8Z6R - chains F and G of the 9 polymer chains in the assembly; structure by electron microscopy, 2.87 A resolution.

# Chain F
Name: CYFN1006-1 light chain
Source organism: Homo sapiens
Chain sequence (215 residues; row label = number of the first residue in the row; note: 18 numbers in that range are skipped by the numbering (no residue carries them; nothing is unmodelled there)):
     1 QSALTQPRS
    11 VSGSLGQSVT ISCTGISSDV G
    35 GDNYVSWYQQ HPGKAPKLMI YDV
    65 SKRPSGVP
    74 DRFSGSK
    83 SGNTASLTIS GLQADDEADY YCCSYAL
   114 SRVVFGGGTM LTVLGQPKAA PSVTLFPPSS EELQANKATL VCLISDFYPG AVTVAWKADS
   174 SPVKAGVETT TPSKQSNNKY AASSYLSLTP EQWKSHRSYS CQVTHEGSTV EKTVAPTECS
Unresolved in the structure: 1, 131-132, 172-173, 177-178, 210-211, 220-233
Disulfide bonds: Cys23-Cys104, Cys155-Cys214

# Chain G
Name: CYFN1006-1 heavy chain
Source organism: Homo sapiens
Chain sequence (451 residues; row label = number of the first residue in the row; note: 8 numbers in that range are skipped by the numbering (no residue carries them; nothing is unmodelled there)):
     1 QMQLVQSGA
    11 EVKKPGESLK ISCKGSGYTF
    35 SYYWIGWVRQ MPGKGLEWMG IIYPG
    62 DSDTRYSPSF Q
    74 GQVTISADKS ISTAYLHWSS LKASDTAMYY CARQGDLG
  112A D
   112 WILLGYWGQG TLVTVSSAST KGPSVFPLAP SSKSTSGGTA ALGCLVKDYF PEPVTVSWNS
   172 GALTSGVHTF PAVLQSSGLY SLSSVVTVPS SSLGTQTYIC NVNHKPSNTK VDKKVEPKSC
   232 DKTHTCPPCP APELLGGPSV FLFPPKPKDT LMISRTPEVT CVVVDVSHED PEVKFNWYVD
   292 GVEVHNAKTK PREEQYNSTY RVVSVLTVLH QDWLNGKEYK CKVSNKALPA PIEKTISKAK
   352 GQPREPQVYT LPPSRDELTK NQVSLTCLVK GFYPSDIAVE WESNGQPENN YKTTPPVLDS
   412 DGSFFLYSKL TVDKSRWQQG NVFSCSVMHE ALHNHYTQKS LSLSPGK
Unresolved in the structure: 1-4, 140-143, 147-150, 200-208, 227-458
Disulfide bonds: Cys155-Cys211

# Chain F / chain G interface
Contacting residue pairs (56; chain F residue first):
  Ser40(F) - Leu114(G)
  Tyr42(F) - Leu114(G)
  Tyr42(F) - Leu115(G)
  Tyr42(F) - Trp118(G)
  Gln44(F) - Gln44(G)  hydrogen bond
  Gln44(F) - Leu50(G)
  Gln44(F) - Tyr103(G)  hydrogen bond
  Lys48(F) - Tyr103(G)
  Ala49(F) - Gly119(G)
  Pro50(F) - Tyr103(G)
  Pro50(F) - Trp118(G)
  Leu52(F) - Leu110(G)  hydrophobic
  Leu52(F) - Leu114(G)  hydrophobic
  Leu52(F) - Leu115(G)
  Leu52(F) - Gly116(G)
  Tyr55(F) - Leu110(G)  hydrogen bond (side chain-backbone)
  Tyr55(F) - Gly111(G)
  Tyr103(F) - Gln44(G)
  Tyr107(F) - Ile113(G)  hydrophobic
  Tyr107(F) - Leu114(G)  hydrophobic
  Ser114(F) - Trp112(G)
  Val116(F) - Trp52(G)  hydrophobic
  Val116(F) - Ile113(G)  hydrophobic
  Phe118(F) - Leu50(G)
  Phe118(F) - Trp52(G)
  Phe139(F) - Leu139(G)  hydrophobic
  Pro140(F) - Leu139(G)
  Ser142(F) - Pro138(G)  hydrogen bond (side chain-backbone)
  Ser142(F) - Leu139(G)
  Glu144(F) - Phe137(G)
  Glu144(F) - Pro138(G)
  Glu144(F) - Lys224(G)  salt bridge
  Glu145(F) - Phe137(G)
  Glu145(F) - Leu156(G)
  Lys150(F) - Asp159(G)  salt bridge
  Thr152(F) - Lys158(G)
  Val154(F) - Leu156(G)  hydrophobic
  Leu156(F) - Phe181(G)  hydrophobic
  Leu156(F) - Val196(G)  hydrophobic
  Glu181(F) - Val184(G)
  Glu181(F) - Leu185(G)
  Glu181(F) - Gln186(G)
  Glu181(F) - Ser187(G)  hydrogen bond (side chain-backbone)
  Thr182(F) - Val184(G)
  Thr183(F) - Ala183(G)
  Thr183(F) - Val184(G)
  Ser186(F) - Pro182(G)
  Lys187(F) - Thr180(G)
  Lys187(F) - Pro182(G)
  Ser189(F) - His179(G)  hydrogen bond
  Asn190(F) - His179(G)
  Ala194(F) - Phe181(G)  hydrophobic
  Tyr198(F) - Val184(G)  hydrophobic
  Tyr198(F) - Ser192(G)
  Tyr198(F) - Leu193(G)
  Tyr198(F) - Ser194(G)  hydrogen bond
Also at the interface, not in a pair above, chain F (39 interface residues in all): Tyr38, Lys51, Arg115, Pro141, Ser158, Pro185, Ser196, Ser200
Also at the interface, not in a pair above, chain G (43 interface residues in all): Val42, Gly49, Glu51, Arg66, Pro69, Asp112A, Tyr117, Gln120, Val136, Lys144

# Summary
Chain F and chain G form an interface of 39 and 43 residues respectively, with 7 hydrogen bonds and 2 salt
bridges. Among the polar pairs are Glu144(F)-Lys224(G), Lys150(F)-Asp159(G) and Gln44(F)-Gln44(G).
Chain F is CYFN1006-1 light chain and chain G is CYFN1006-1 heavy chain, both from Homo sapiens; the
structure, Structure of XBB.1.16 S trimer with 3 down-RBDs complex with antibody CYFN1006-1, was determined by
electron microscopy.
